PDB entry 9DHK | X-ray diffraction, 2.35 A resolution | chains B and C of the 3 polymer chains in the assembly

[Chain B]
Molecule: RecQ-mediated genome instability protein 2
From: Homo sapiens
UniProt: Q96E14 (RMI2_HUMAN); residues 1-147 here = UniProt positions 1-147
Sequence (147 residues; each row starts with the number of its first residue):
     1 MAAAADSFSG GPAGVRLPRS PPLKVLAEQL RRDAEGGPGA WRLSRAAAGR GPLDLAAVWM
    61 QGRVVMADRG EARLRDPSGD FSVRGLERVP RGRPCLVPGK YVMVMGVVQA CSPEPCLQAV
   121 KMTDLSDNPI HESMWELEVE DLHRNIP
Disordered / not traced: 1-12
Curated features (UniProtKB/Swiss-Prot):
  - DNA-binding region: Ser-44 to Glu-114 (OB)
  - modified residue: Ala-2 (N-acetylalanine), Ser-7 (Phosphoserine)
  - mutagenesis: Lys-24 (K24A: Abolishes interaction with RMI1, TOP3A and BLM), Trp-59 (W59A: According to PubMed:18923083, abolishes interaction with RMI1, TOP3A and BLM. According to PubMed:18923082, does not affect interaction with RMI1 and TOP3A), Lys-100 (K100A: Does not affect interaction with RMI1, TOP3A and BLM), Lys-121 (K121A: According to PubMed:18923083, does not affect interaction with RMI1, TOP3A and BLM. According to PubMed:18923082, affects interaction with BLM and the BMI complex), Trp-135 (W135A: Abolishes interaction with RMI1, TOP3A and BLM)

[Chain C]
Molecule: L3 peptide
Sequence (15 residues; numbered 101 to 115; the number before each row is that of its first residue):
   101 XYRLWFFQTY KLPCX
Glycans and other covalent adducts: covalent link ACE_101/Cys-114
Modified / non-standard residues: ACE (acetyl group) at position 101; NH2 (amino group) at position 115

[Interface between chain B and chain C]
Residue-residue contacts (21; chain B residue first):
  Ala-13(B) with Trp-105(C)
  Gly-14(B) with Arg-103(C)
  Val-15(B) with Arg-103(C); Trp-105(C)
  Arg-16(B) with ACE_101(C), hydrogen bond (side chain-backbone); Tyr-102(C); Arg-103(C), hydrogen bond (backbone-backbone)
  Leu-17(B) with Tyr-102(C); Arg-103(C)
  Pro-18(B) with Tyr-102(C)
  Arg-88(B) with Tyr-110(C); Leu-112(C)
  Val-89(B) with Tyr-110(C)
  Pro-90(B) with Phe-106(C), hydrophobic; Tyr-110(C), hydrophobic
  Val-107(B) with Tyr-102(C), hydrophobic
  Gln-118(B) with Pro-113(C)
  Ala-119(B) with Leu-112(C)
  Val-120(B) with Leu-104(C); Leu-112(C), hydrophobic
  Lys-121(B) with Phe-106(C)
Interface residues without a listed pair, chain C (11 interface residues in all): Lys-111, Cys-114

[In short]
14 residues of chain B face 11 of chain C across their interface, with 2 hydrogen bonds. Polar contacts
include Arg-16(B)/ACE_101(C) and Arg-16(B)/Arg-103(C). From UniProt: a DNA-binding region and 5 mutagenesis
sites on chain B.
Chain B is RecQ-mediated genome instability protein 2 (Homo sapiens) and chain C is L3 peptide; the structure,
RMI1-RMI2 bound to cyclic peptide L3, was determined by X-ray diffraction, deposited together with 9DI4.
